PDB entry 1LWS | X-ray diffraction, 3.50 A resolution | chains B and A of the 3 polymer chains in the assembly

Chain B:
Molecule: PI-SceI DNA recognition region top strand
Sequence (37 nucleotides; row label = number of the first residue in the row):
     1 CTCTATGTCGGGTGCGGAGAAAGAGGTAATGAAATGG
Not modelled in the structure: 1, 36-37

Chain A:
Name: Endonuclease pi-scei
From: Saccharomyces cerevisiae
Notes: EC 3.1.-.-
Reference sequence: P17255 (VATA_YEAST); residues 1-454 here correspond to UniProt positions 284-737 (UniProt number = residue number + 283)
Chain sequence (454 residues; row label = number of the first residue in the row):
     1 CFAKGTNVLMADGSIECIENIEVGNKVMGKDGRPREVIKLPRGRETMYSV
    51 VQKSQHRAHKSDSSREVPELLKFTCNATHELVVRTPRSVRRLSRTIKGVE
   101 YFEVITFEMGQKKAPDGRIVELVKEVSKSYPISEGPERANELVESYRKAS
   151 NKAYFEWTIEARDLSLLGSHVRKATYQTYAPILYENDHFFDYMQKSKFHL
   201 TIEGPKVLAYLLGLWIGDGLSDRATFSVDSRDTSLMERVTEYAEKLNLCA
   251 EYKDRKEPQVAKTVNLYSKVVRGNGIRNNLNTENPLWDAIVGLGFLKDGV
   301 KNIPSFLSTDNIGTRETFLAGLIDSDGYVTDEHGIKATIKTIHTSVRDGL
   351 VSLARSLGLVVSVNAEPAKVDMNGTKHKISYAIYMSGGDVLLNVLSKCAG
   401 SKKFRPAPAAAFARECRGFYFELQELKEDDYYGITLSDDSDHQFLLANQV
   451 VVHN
Not modelled in the structure: 100-101, 134-135, 251-259, 269-282
Construct notes: modified residue (10, 28, 47, 109, 193, 236, 372, 385)
Modified positions: Mse-10, Mse-28, Mse-47, Mse-109, Mse-193, Mse-236, Mse-372, Mse-385 (selenomethionine; parent Met)
Metal / ion sites: Ca2+ site 1: Gly-217, Asp-218, Asp-326; Ca2+ site 2: Asp-218, Ser-325, Asp-326

Chain B / chain A interface:
Pairs across the interface (34):
  DT6(B) with Tyr-267(A), hydrogen bond to the phosphate
  DG7(B) with Tyr-267(A), hydrogen bond to the phosphate
  DT8(B) with Arg-223(A), base contact
  DT13(B) with Thr-375(A), base contact; Lys-376(A), hydrogen bond to the phosphate; His-377(A), sugar contact; Lys-378(A), hydrogen bond to the phosphate
  DG14(B) with Ile-342(A), phosphate contact; Lys-376(A), phosphate contact; His-377(A), hydrogen bond to the base; Lys-378(A), salt bridge to the phosphate
  DC15(B) with Lys-340(A), sugar contact; Thr-341(A), phosphate contact; Ile-342(A), hydrogen bond to the phosphate
  DG16(B) with Asp-326(A), phosphate contact; Lys-340(A), base contact
  DG17(B) with Lys-340(A), hydrogen bond to the base
  DA18(B) with Tyr-328(A), hydrogen bond to the base
  DA22(B) with Gln-55(A), base contact; Arg-57(A), hydrogen bond to the sugar
  DG23(B) with Gln-55(A), hydrogen bond to the base; Arg-57(A), phosphate contact
  DA24(B) with Lys-53(A), hydrogen bond to the phosphate
  DG25(B) with Lys-53(A), salt bridge to the phosphate; Lys-173(A), phosphate contact; Tyr-420(A), hydrogen bond to the phosphate
  DG26(B) with Ala-174(A), phosphate contact
  DA28(B) with Arg-90(A), hydrogen bond to the base; His-170(A), base contact
  DA29(B) with Leu-92(A), phosphate contact; Ser-93(A), phosphate contact
  DT30(B) with Arg-94(A), base contact
  DG31(B) with Arg-94(A), hydrogen bond to the base
  DA32(B) with Arg-94(A), base contact
Interface residues without a listed pair, chain B (20 interface residues in all): DT27
Interface residues without a listed pair, chain A (25 interface residues in all): Gly-327, Gly-374, Ser-380

Summary:
20 residues of chain B and 25 residues of chain A are in contact, with 14 hydrogen bonds and 2 salt bridges.
Polar contacts include DG14(B)/His-377(A), DG17(B)/Lys-340(A) and DA18(B)/Tyr-328(A). Gly-217(A), Asp-218(A)
and Asp-326(A) coordinate Ca2+ site 1.
Here chain B is PI-SceI DNA recognition region top strand and chain A is Endonuclease pi-scei (Saccharomyces
cerevisiae). Entry 1LWS (Crystal structure of the intein homing endonuclease PI-SceI bound to its recognition
sequence) was determined by X-ray diffraction together with 1LWT from the same study.
